Entry 9DMG (electron microscopy, 2.05 A resolution); this record covers chains A and B of the 5 polymer chains in the assembly.

== Chain A ==
Name: Acetylcholine receptor subunit alpha
Organism: Homo sapiens
Reference sequence: P02708 (ACHA_HUMAN); residues -19 to 437 here correspond to UniProt positions 1-457 (UniProt number = residue number + 20)
Sequence (457 residues; numbered -19 to 437; the number before each row is that of its first residue; numbers below 1 keep their minus sign (Met-19 is residue -19)):
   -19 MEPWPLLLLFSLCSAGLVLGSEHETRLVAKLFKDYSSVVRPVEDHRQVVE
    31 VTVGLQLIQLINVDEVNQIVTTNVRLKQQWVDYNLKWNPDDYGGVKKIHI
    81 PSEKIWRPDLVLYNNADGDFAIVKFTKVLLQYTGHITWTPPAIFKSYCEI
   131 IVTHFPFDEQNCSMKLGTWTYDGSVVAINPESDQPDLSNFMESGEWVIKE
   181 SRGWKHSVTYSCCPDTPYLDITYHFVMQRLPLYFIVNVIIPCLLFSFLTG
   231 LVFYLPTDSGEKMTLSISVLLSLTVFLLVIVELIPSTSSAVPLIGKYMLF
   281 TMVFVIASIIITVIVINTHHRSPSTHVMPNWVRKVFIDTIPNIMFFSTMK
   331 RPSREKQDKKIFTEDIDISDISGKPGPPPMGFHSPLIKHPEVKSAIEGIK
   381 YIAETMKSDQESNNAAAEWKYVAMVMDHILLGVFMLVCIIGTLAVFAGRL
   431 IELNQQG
Unresolved in the structure: -19 to 0, 330-367
Disulfide bonds: Cys128-Cys142
Glycans and other covalent adducts: glycan linked to Asn141
UniProt features mapped onto this chain:
  - glycosylation: Asn141 (N-linked (GlcNAc...) asparagine)

== Chain B ==
Name: Acetylcholine receptor subunit epsilon
Organism: Homo sapiens
Reference sequence: Q04844 (ACHE_HUMAN); residues -19 to 473 here correspond to UniProt positions 1-493 (UniProt number = residue number + 20)
Sequence (493 residues; each row starts with the number of its first residue; numbers below 1 keep their minus sign (Met-19 is residue -19)):
   -19 MARAPLGVLLLLGLLGRGVGKNEELRLYHHLFNNYDPGSRPVREPEDTVT
    31 ISLKVTLTNLISLNEKEETLTTSVWIGIDWQDYRLNYSKDDFGGIETLRV
    81 PSELVWLPEIVLENNIDGQFGVAYDANVLVYEGGSVTWLPPAIYRSVCAV
   131 EVTYFPFDWQNCSLIFRSQTYNAEEVEFTFAVDNDGKTINKIDIDTEAYT
   181 ENGEWAIDFCPGVIRRHHGGATDGPGETDVIYSLIIRRKPLFYVINIIVP
   231 CVLISGLVLLAYFLPAQAGGQKCTVSINVLLAQTVFLFLIAQKIPETSLS
   281 VPLLGRFLIFVMVVATLIVMNCVIVLNVSQRTPTTHAMSPRLRHVLLELL
   331 PRLLGSPPPPEAPRAASPPRRASSVGLLLRAEELILKKPRSELVFEGQRH
   381 RQGTWTAAFCQSLGAAAPEVRCCVDAVNFVAESTRDQEATGEEVSDWVRM
   431 GNALDNICFWAALVLFSVGSSLIFLGAYFNRVPDLPYAPCIQP
Unresolved in the structure: -19 to 0, 335-396
Disulfide bonds: Cys128-Cys142, Cys190-Cys470
Glycans and other covalent adducts: N-acetylglucosamine (NAG) linked to Asn66, Asn141
UniProt features mapped onto this chain:
  - glycosylation (N-linked (GlcNAc...) asparagine): Asn66, Asn141

== Chain A / chain B interface ==
Pairs across the interface - 110 pairs, chain A then chain B:
  Ser16(A) - Leu5(B)
  Val18(A) - Tyr8(B)  hydrophobic
  Val18(A) - Pro81(B)
  Val19(A) - Glu4(B)
  Val19(A) - Leu5(B)
  Arg20(A) - Asn2(B)  hydrogen bond (backbone-side chain)
  Arg20(A) - Glu4(B)  salt bridge
  Val22(A) - Asn2(B)
  Glu23(A) - Asn2(B)
  His25(A) - Asn2(B)
  His25(A) - Glu3(B)
  His25(A) - Glu4(B)
  His25(A) - Gly73(B)  hydrogen bond (side chain-backbone)
  His25(A) - Ile75(B)
  Asn47(A) - Ile41(B)
  Asn47(A) - Ser42(B)
  Gln48(A) - Glu181(B)
  Gln48(A) - Gly183(B)
  Asp89(A) - Tyr104(B)
  Val91(A) - Tyr104(B)  hydrophobic
  Asn95(A) - Asn39(B)
  Asn95(A) - Ser53(B)
  Ala96(A) - Ile41(B)
  Ala96(A) - Ser53(B)
  Ala96(A) - Ile123(B)
  Phe100(A) - Ser53(B)
  Phe100(A) - Ala103(B)  hydrophobic
  Phe100(A) - Pro121(B)  hydrophobic
  Phe100(A) - Ala122(B)
  Phe100(A) - Ile123(B)  hydrophobic
  Ala101(A) - Tyr104(B)  hydrophobic
  Tyr127(A) - Asn39(B)
  Tyr127(A) - Leu40(B)
  Tyr127(A) - Asn182(B)
  Glu129(A) - Thr180(B)
  Trp149(A) - Trp55(B)  hydrophobic
  Trp149(A) - Ala106(B)
  Trp149(A) - Leu119(B)  hydrogen bond (side chain-backbone)
  Trp149(A) - Pro121(B)
  Thr150(A) - Arg79(B)  hydrogen bond (backbone-side chain)
  Thr150(A) - Ala106(B)
  Thr150(A) - Asn107(B)  hydrogen bond
  Thr150(A) - Leu109(B)
  Tyr151(A) - Arg79(B)
  Asp152(A) - Arg79(B)  salt bridge
  Val155(A) - Arg79(B)
  Ser191(A) - Asn164(B)
  Cys192(A) - Asn164(B)
  Gly240(A) - Gln251(B)  hydrogen bond (backbone-side chain)
  Glu241(A) - Gln251(B)
  Lys242(A) - Gln251(B)
  Met243(A) - Gln251(B)
  Met243(A) - Val255(B)  hydrophobic
  Thr244(A) - Gln251(B)  hydrogen bond
  Ile247(A) - Asn258(B)
  Leu250(A) - Leu237(B)  hydrophobic
  Leu251(A) - Asn258(B)
  Leu251(A) - Leu261(B)  hydrophobic
  Leu251(A) - Ala262(B)
  Thr254(A) - Ile234(B)
  Thr254(A) - Val265(B)
  Thr254(A) - Phe266(B)
  Leu257(A) - Asn226(B)
  Leu257(A) - Phe266(B)  hydrophobic
  Leu257(A) - Leu269(B)  hydrophobic
  Leu258(A) - Phe268(B)  hydrophobic
  Leu258(A) - Leu269(B)  hydrophobic
  Val261(A) - Leu269(B)  hydrophobic
  Ser266(A) - Phe222(B)
  Ser266(A) - Lys273(B)
  Thr267(A) - Gly183(B)
  Thr267(A) - Phe222(B)
  Ser268(A) - Gly183(B)
  Ser268(A) - Lys219(B)  hydrogen bond (side chain-backbone)
  Ser268(A) - Leu221(B)
  Ser268(A) - Phe222(B)  hydrogen bond (side chain-backbone)
  Ser269(A) - Gly183(B)  hydrogen bond (backbone-backbone)
  Ala270(A) - Leu221(B)
  Val271(A) - Leu221(B)  hydrophobic
  Met278(A) - Ile225(B)
  Met278(A) - Asn226(B)
  Leu279(A) - Ile225(B)
  Leu279(A) - Val229(B)  hydrophobic
  Met282(A) - Ile234(B)  hydrophobic
  Ile286(A) - Ile234(B)  hydrophobic
  Ile286(A) - Leu237(B)  hydrophobic
  Ile289(A) - Leu237(B)  hydrophobic
  Ile289(A) - Leu240(B)  hydrophobic
  Ile290(A) - Leu240(B)  hydrophobic
  Val293(A) - Leu240(B)
  Val293(A) - Phe243(B)  hydrophobic
  Ile296(A) - Leu244(B)  hydrophobic
  Ile296(A) - Pro245(B)
  Asn297(A) - Phe243(B)  hydrogen bond (side chain-backbone)
  His300(A) - Pro245(B)
  His300(A) - Gln247(B)
  Glu371(A) - Val404(B)
  Glu371(A) - Asn408(B)
  Val372(A) - Val404(B)  hydrophobic
  Ser374(A) - Asn408(B)  hydrogen bond
  Ala375(A) - Val407(B)
  Ala375(A) - Asn408(B)  hydrogen bond (backbone-side chain)
  Gly378(A) - Ala411(B)
  Ile379(A) - Val407(B)  hydrophobic
  Tyr381(A) - Thr414(B)
  Tyr381(A) - Arg415(B)
  Tyr381(A) - Glu418(B)
  Ile382(A) - Val410(B)  hydrophobic
  Ile382(A) - Thr414(B)
  Thr385(A) - Glu418(B)
Interface residues without a listed pair, chain A (73 interface residues in all): Asp24, Arg26, Ile49, Asn94, Asp97, Gly98, Val255, Glu262, Val283, Thr305, Glu377, Asp389
Interface residues without a listed pair, chain B (76 interface residues in all): Lys1, Val54, Val80, Leu84, Arg125, Glu184, Pro220, Pro230, Leu233, Gly249, Gly250, Thr254, Gln272, Arg401, Asp405, Arg429

== Overview ==
73 residues of chain A face 76 of chain B across their interface, with 13 hydrogen bonds and 2 salt bridges.
Polar contacts include Arg20(A)-Glu4(B), Asp152(A)-Arg79(B) and Arg20(A)-Asn2(B). N-acetylglucosamine is
covalently linked to Asn66(B) and Asn141(B).
Here chain A is Acetylcholine receptor subunit alpha and chain B is Acetylcholine receptor subunit epsilon,
both from Homo sapiens. Entry 9DMG (Human muscle nAChR apo state) was determined by electron microscopy,
deposited together with 9DMH, 9DMJ, 9DMK, 9DML, 9DMQ, 9DMS and 9DMT.
